PDB entry 7U1A | electron microscopy, 3.30 A resolution | chains A and B of the 11 polymer chains in the assembly

[Chain A]
Name: Replication factor C subunit 1
Source organism: Saccharomyces cerevisiae
Reference sequence: P38630 (RFC1_YEAST); numbering as in UniProt (aligned over 1-861)
Chain sequence (861 residues; each row starts with the number of its first residue):
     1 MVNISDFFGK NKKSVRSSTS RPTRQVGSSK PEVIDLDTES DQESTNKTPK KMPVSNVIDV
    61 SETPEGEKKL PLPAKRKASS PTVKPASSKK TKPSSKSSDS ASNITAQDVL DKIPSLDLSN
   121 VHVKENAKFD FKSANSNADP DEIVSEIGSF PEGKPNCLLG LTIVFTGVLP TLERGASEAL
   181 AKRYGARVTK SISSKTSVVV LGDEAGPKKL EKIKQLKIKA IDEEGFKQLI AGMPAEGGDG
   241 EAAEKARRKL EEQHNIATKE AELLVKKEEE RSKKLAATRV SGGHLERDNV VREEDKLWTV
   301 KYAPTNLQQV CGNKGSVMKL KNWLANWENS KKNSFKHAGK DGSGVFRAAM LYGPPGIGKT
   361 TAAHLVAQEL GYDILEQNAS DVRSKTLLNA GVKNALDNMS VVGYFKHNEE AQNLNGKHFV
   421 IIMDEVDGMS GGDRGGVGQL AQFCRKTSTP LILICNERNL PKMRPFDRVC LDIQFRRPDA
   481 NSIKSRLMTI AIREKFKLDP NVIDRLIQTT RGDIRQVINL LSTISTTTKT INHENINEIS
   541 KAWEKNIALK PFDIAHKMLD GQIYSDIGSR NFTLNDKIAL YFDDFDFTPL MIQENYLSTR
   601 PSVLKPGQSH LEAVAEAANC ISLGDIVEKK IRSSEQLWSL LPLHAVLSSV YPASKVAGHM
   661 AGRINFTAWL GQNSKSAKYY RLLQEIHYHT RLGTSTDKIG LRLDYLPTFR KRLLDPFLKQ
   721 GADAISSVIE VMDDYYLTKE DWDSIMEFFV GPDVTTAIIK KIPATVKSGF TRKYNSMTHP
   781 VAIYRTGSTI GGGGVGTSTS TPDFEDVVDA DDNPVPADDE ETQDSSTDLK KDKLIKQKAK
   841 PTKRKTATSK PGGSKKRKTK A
Disordered / not traced: 1-148, 239-240, 279-289, 779-861
Metal / ion sites: Mg2+: Thr360, Asp424 (together with ATP-gamma-S)
Ligand contacts: ATP-gamma-S (AGS; phosphothiophosphoric acid-adenylate ester): Thr299, Tyr302, Ala303, Pro304, Gln309, Val310, Cys311, Pro354, Pro355, Gly356, Ile357, Gly358, Lys359, Thr360, Thr361, Asp424, Asn456, Arg486, Ile514, Arg515, Ile518
UniProt features mapped onto this chain:
  - motif (Nuclear localization signal): Lys830 to Leu834, Lys855 to Lys860
  - binding site (ATP): Thr299, Cys311, Gly353 to Thr361, Asn456
  - modified residue: Thr38 (Phosphothreonine), Ser40 (Phosphoserine), Thr63 (Phosphothreonine)
Reported in the primary citation:
  - binding site for DNA - Template: Pro461, Arg464, Pro551, Phe552, Phe587, Phe666, Leu670

[Chain B]
Name: Replication factor C subunit 4
Source organism: Saccharomyces cerevisiae
Reference sequence: P40339 (RFC4_YEAST); residue numbers follow UniProt; this construct covers 1-323
Chain sequence (323 residues; numbered 1 to 323; the number before each row is that of its first residue):
     1 MSKTLSLQLP WVEKYRPQVL SDIVGNKETI DRLQQIAKDG NMPHMIISGM PGIGKTTSVH
    61 CLAHELLGRS YADGVLELNA SDDRGIDVVR NQIKHFAQKK LHLPPGKHKI VILDEADSMT
   121 AGAQQALRRT MELYSNSTRF AFACNQSNKI IEPLQSRCAI LRYSKLSDED VLKRLLQIIK
   181 LEDVKYTNDG LEAIIFTAEG DMRQAINNLQ STVAGHGLVN ADNVFKIVDS PHPLIVKKML
   241 LASNLEDSIQ ILRTDLWKKG YSSIDIVTTS FRVTKNLAQV KESVRLEMIK EIGLTHMRIL
   301 EGVGTYLQLA SMLAKIHKLN NKA
Disordered / not traced: 1-3, 323
Metal / ion sites: Mg2+: Thr56 (together with ADP)
Ligand contacts:
  - ADP (adenosine-5'-diphosphate): Val12, Glu13, Tyr15, Arg16, Pro17, Asp22, Ile23, Val24, Gly25, Met50, Pro51, Gly52, Ile53, Gly54, Lys55, Thr56, Thr57, Leu166, Arg174, Met202, Arg203, Ile206
  - ATP-gamma-S (AGS; phosphothiophosphoric acid-adenylate ester): Arg128, Glu132, Pro153, Arg157
UniProt features mapped onto this chain:
  - binding site (ATP): Val12, Val24, Gly49 to Thr57, Asn145, Arg203

[Interface between chain A and chain B]
Residue-residue contacts - 72 pairs, chain A then chain B:
  Arg292(A) with Pro105(B), hydrogen bond (side chain-backbone)
  Glu294(A) with Asn41(B), hydrogen bond (backbone-side chain)
  Asp295(A) with Asn41(B); Pro105(B); His108(B), hydrogen bond (backbone-side chain); Arg139(B), hydrogen bond (backbone-side chain)
  Lys296(A) with Asn41(B)
  Leu297(A) with Pro43(B), hydrophobic; Ser135(B); Arg139(B)
  Pro355(A) with Glu152(B)
  Thr360(A) with Arg129(B)
  Glu376(A) with Arg129(B), salt bridge
  Asn378(A) with Arg129(B)
  Ser380(A) with Ile86(B); Gln125(B), hydrogen bond (side chain-backbone)
  Asp381(A) with Arg90(B), hydrogen bond (backbone-side chain); Ala126(B)
  Arg383(A) with Ile86(B)
  Asp424(A) with Arg129(B), salt bridge
  Glu425(A) with Arg128(B), salt bridge; Arg129(B); Arg157(B), salt bridge
  Gly428(A) with Gln125(B)
  Asn456(A) with Arg128(B), hydrogen bond
  Asp513(A) with Ser156(B), hydrogen bond
  Arg515(A) with Glu132(B), salt bridge; Ser156(B), hydrogen bond; Arg157(B)
  Gln516(A) with Ser156(B)
  Asn519(A) with Ser156(B), hydrogen bond (side chain-backbone); Arg157(B), hydrogen bond (side chain-backbone); Cys158(B)
  Thr523(A) with Arg32(B); Pro43(B); Ala159(B)
  Ile524(A) with Arg32(B)
  Thr526(A) with Gln35(B), hydrogen bond (backbone-side chain)
  Thr527(A) with Arg32(B)
  Glu538(A) with Glu28(B)
  Ala542(A) with Ile160(B); Arg162(B)
  Trp543(A) with Ala159(B), hydrophobic; Ile160(B)
  Glu544(A) with Arg162(B), hydrogen bond (backbone-side chain)
  Lys545(A) with Glu152(B), salt bridge
  Asn546(A) with Arg162(B)
  Ile547(A) with Glu152(B)
  Ser569(A) with Glu282(B)
  Leu574(A) with Lys275(B); Leu286(B), hydrophobic; Ile289(B), hydrophobic
  Asn575(A) with Lys275(B); Asn276(B), hydrogen bond
  Lys577(A) with Glu282(B), salt bridge
  Ile578(A) with Lys275(B)
  Leu623(A) with Lys290(B)
  Val627(A) with Met297(B), hydrophobic
  Lys630(A) with Met297(B); Glu301(B), salt bridge
  Leu637(A) with Leu300(B), hydrophobic
  Ser639(A) with Leu300(B)
  Leu640(A) with Met297(B), hydrophobic; Leu300(B), hydrophobic
  Pro642(A) with Phe271(B), hydrophobic
  Leu643(A) with Phe271(B); Gly293(B)
  Val646(A) with Ile289(B), hydrophobic
  Leu647(A) with Lys290(B)
  Val650(A) with Leu286(B), hydrophobic
  Tyr651(A) with Leu286(B), hydrophobic; Glu287(B), hydrogen bond
Other interface residues (no listed pair), chain A (54 interface residues in all): Gly356, His364, Asp427, Thr528, Ile539, Asn619
Other interface residues (no listed pair), chain B (44 interface residues in all): Asp31, Ile36, His44, Gly106, Pro153, Gln155, Arg285, Leu294, His296

[In short]
Chain A and chain B form an interface of 54 and 44 residues respectively, with 15 hydrogen bonds and 8 salt
bridges. Polar contacts include Glu376(A)-Arg129(B), Asp424(A)-Arg129(B) and Glu425(A)-Arg128(B). ATP-gamma-S
is bound between chain A and chain B. The paper reports a binding site for DNA - Template at Pro461(A),
Arg464(A) and Pro551(A) among others.
Chain A is Replication factor C subunit 1 and chain B is Replication factor C subunit 4, both from
Saccharomyces cerevisiae; the structure, RFC:PCNA bound to dsDNA with a ssDNA gap of six nucleotides, was
determined by electron microscopy together with 7U19 and 7U1P from the same study.
